PDB entry 8RB9 | electron microscopy, 3.19 A resolution | chains E and G of the 7 polymer chains in the assembly

[Chain E]
Protein: Ion-translocating oxidoreductase complex subunit E
Source organism: Azotobacter vinelandii DJ
Notes: EC 7.-.-.-
UniProt: Q9F5Y1 (RNFE_AZOVD); numbering as in UniProt (aligned over 1-238)
Sequence (238 residues; numbered 1 to 238; the number before each row is that of its first residue):
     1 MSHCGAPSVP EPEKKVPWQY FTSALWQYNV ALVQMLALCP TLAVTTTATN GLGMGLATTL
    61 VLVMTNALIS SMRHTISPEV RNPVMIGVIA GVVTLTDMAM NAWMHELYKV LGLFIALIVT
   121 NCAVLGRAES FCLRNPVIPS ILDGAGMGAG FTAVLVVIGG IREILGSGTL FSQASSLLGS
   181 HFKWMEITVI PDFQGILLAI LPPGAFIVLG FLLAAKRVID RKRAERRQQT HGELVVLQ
Unresolved in the structure: 1-15, 229-238
Metal / ion sites: 2Fe-2S cluster Fe: Cys39, Cys122 (shared with 2 residues of chain A)
Small-molecule neighbours:
  - 2Fe-2S cluster (FES): Ala37, Leu38, Cys39, Pro40, Thr120, Asn121, Cys122
  - phosphatidylethanolamine (PTY): Ile161, Leu165, Ile190, Ile207, Val208, Phe211, Ala214, Ala215, Val218, Arg221

[Chain G]
Protein: Ion-translocating oxidoreductase complex subunit G
Source organism: Azotobacter vinelandii DJ
Notes: EC 7.-.-.-
UniProt: C1DMA4 (C1DMA4_AZOVD); residue numbers follow UniProt; this construct covers 1-229
Sequence (229 residues; each row starts with the number of its first residue):
     1 MNDTTMTPAE ENAAPAEAAA GKPTLLARLE KWRPMVAYQG LSLGLVCAVV ALLLLTGNIM
    61 THGTIAEQQM QDRLATLREV LPQSLYDNNP LADSFKVQDA ELGEVEVLPA RLQGKLTAVV
   121 FQGRNIGYGG PIEQMMSVDA QGKILGVRVL THKETPGLAD KIEASRSDWI KVFDGLSLEN
   181 TALDKWKVKK DGGQFDQFAG ATITPRAVVK TVLQGLQFQA RHAEQLKAE
Unresolved in the structure: 1-33, 229
Covalently attached groups: flavin mononucleotide (FMN) linked to Thr202
Small-molecule neighbours: FMN (flavin mononucleotide): Tyr128, Glu154, Thr155, Leu158, Ala159, Lys190, Gly200, Ala201, Ile203, Thr204, Arg206

[Chain E / chain G interface]
Contacting residue pairs (23):
  Thr75(E) - Tyr38(G)  hydrogen bond (backbone-side chain)
  Ser77(E) - Gln39(G)
  Glu79(E) - Gln39(G)  hydrogen bond
  Val80(E) - Gln39(G)
  Pro83(E) - Leu43(G)
  Val84(E) - Leu43(G)  hydrophobic
  Val84(E) - Val46(G)  hydrophobic
  Gly91(E) - Val50(G)
  Gly91(E) - Leu54(G)
  Thr94(E) - Leu54(G)
  Leu95(E) - Leu54(G)  hydrophobic
  Met98(E) - Leu54(G)
  Met98(E) - Gly57(G)
  Met98(E) - Asn58(G)
  Met98(E) - Thr61(G)
  Asn101(E) - Ile65(G)
  Ala102(E) - Thr64(G)
  Ala102(E) - Ile65(G)  hydrophobic
  Ala102(E) - Gln68(G)
  Trp103(E) - Thr61(G)
  Trp103(E) - Thr64(G)
  Lys109(E) - Asp72(G)  salt bridge
  Leu197(E) - Pro156(G)
Also at the interface, not in a pair above, chain E (19 interface residues in all): Ile76, Gly87, Val88, His105
Also at the interface, not in a pair above, chain G (19 interface residues in all): Pro34, Ser42, Leu53, Gln69, Gly157

[Overview]
Chain E and chain G each contribute 19 residues to their interface, with 2 hydrogen bonds and 1 salt bridge.
Among the polar pairs are Lys109(E)-Asp72(G), Thr75(E)-Tyr38(G) and Glu79(E)-Gln39(G). Ligands of chain E:
2Fe-2S cluster and phosphatidylethanolamine. Flavin mononucleotide is covalently linked to Thr202(G).
Here chain E is Ion-translocating oxidoreductase complex subunit E and chain G is Ion-translocating
oxidoreductase complex subunit G, both from Azotobacter vinelandii DJ. Entry 8RB9 (Cryo-EM structure of the
NADH:ferredoxin oxidoreductase RNF from Azotobacter vinelandii, NADH added) was determined by electron
microscopy together with 8RB8, 8RBM, 8RBQ and 8AHX from the same study.
